Entry 4I23 (X-ray diffraction, 2.80 A resolution); this record covers chain A.

Chain A:
Molecule: Epidermal growth factor receptor
From: Homo sapiens
Notes: EC 2.7.10.1; fragment: EGFR kinase domain
UniProt: P00533 (EGFR_HUMAN); residues 695-1022 here = UniProt positions 695-1022
Chain sequence (329 residues; numbered 694 to 1022; the number before each row is that of its first residue):
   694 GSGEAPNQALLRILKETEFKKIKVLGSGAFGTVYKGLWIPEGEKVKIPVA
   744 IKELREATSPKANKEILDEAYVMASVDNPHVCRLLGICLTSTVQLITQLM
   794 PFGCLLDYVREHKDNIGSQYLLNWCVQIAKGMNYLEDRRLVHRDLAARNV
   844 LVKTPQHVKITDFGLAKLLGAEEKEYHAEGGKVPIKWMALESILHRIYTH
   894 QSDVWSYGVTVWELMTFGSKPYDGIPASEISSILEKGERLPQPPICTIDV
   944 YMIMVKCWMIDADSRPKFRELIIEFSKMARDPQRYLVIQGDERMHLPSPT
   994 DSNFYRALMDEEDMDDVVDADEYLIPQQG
Not modelled in the structure: 694, 721-723, 748-749, 991-1005, 1019-1022
Differences from the reference sequence: expression tag (694)
Small-molecule neighbours: Dacomitinib (1C9; (2E)-N-{4-[(3-chloro-4-fluorophenyl)amino]-7-methoxyquinazolin-6-yl}-4-(piperidin-1-yl)but-2-enamide): Leu718, Val726, Ala743, Lys745, Glu762, Met766, Leu788, Ile789, Thr790, Gln791, Leu792, Met793, Pro794, Gly796, Leu844, Thr854
Swiss-Prot annotation at these positions:
  - active site: Asp837 (Proton acceptor)
  - binding site (ATP): Leu718 to Val726, Lys745, Thr790, Gln791, Asp855
  - site: Tyr1016 (Important for interaction with PIK3C2B)
  - modified residue: Ser695 (Phosphoserine), Lys745 (N6-(2-hydroxyisobutyryl)lysine), Tyr869 (Phosphotyrosine), Ser991 (Phosphoserine), Ser995 (Phosphoserine), Tyr998 (Phosphotyrosine), Tyr1016 (Phosphotyrosine)
  - cross-link (Glycyl lysine isopeptide (Lys-Gly)): Lys716 (interchain with G-Cter in ubiquitin), Lys737 (interchain with G-Cter in ubiquitin), Lys754 (interchain with G-Cter in ubiquitin), Lys757 (interchain with G-Cter in ubiquitin), Lys867 (interchain with G-Cter in ubiquitin), Lys929 (interchain with G-Cter in ubiquitin), Lys960 (interchain with G-Cter in ubiquitin), Lys970 (interchain with G-Cter in ubiquitin)
  - natural variant: Glu709 (E709A: Found in a lung cancer sample; E709G: Found in a lung cancer sample; E709K: Found in a lung cancer sample), Gly719 (G719A: Found in a lung cancer sample; G719C: Found in a lung cancer sample; G719D: Found in a lung cancer sample; G719S: Found in a lung cancer sample), Gly724 (G724S: Found in a lung cancer sample), Glu734 (E734K: Found in a lung cancer sample), Glu746 to Ser752 (sequence variant, change not given here; Found in a lung cancer sample), Glu746 to Thr751 (sequence variant, change not given here; Found in a lung cancer sample), Glu746 to Ala750 (deletion: Found in a lung cancer sample), Glu746 (deletion: Found in a lung cancer sample), Leu747 to Thr751 (deletion: Found in a lung cancer sample), Leu747 to Glu749 (deletion: Found in a lung cancer sample), Leu747 (L747F: Found in a lung cancer sample), Arg748 (R748P: Found in a lung cancer sample), 12 further natural variant entries in UniProt
  - mutagenesis: Pro699 (P699A: Reduced phosphorylation), Asn700 (N700A: Abolishes phosphorylation), Leu704 (L704A: Abolishes phosphorylation), Arg705 (R705A: Abolishes phosphorylation), Ile706 (I706A: Abolishes phosphorylation), Lys745 (K745A/M: Abolishes kinase activity), Asp974 (D974A: Strongly reduced phosphorylation), Arg977 (R977A: Reduced phosphorylation), Glu1005 to Asp1006 (Constitutively activated kinase), Tyr1016 (Y1016F: 50% decrease in interaction with PIK3C2B. 65% decrease in interaction with PIK3C2B; when associated with F-1197. Abolishes interaction with PIK3C2B; when associated with F-1197 and F-1092)

Overview:
Bound to chain A: Dacomitinib. Curated annotation (UniProt) lists active-site residue Asp837, 13 ATP-binding
residues and 11 mutagenesis sites.
Chain A is Epidermal growth factor receptor (Homo sapiens); the structure, Crystal structure of the wild-type
EGFR kinase domain in complex with dacomitinib (soaked), was determined by X-ray diffraction (same publication
as 4I1Z, 4I20, 4I21, 4I22 and 4I24).
